Entry 8VKL (electron microscopy, 2.91 A resolution); this record covers chains B and C of the 5 polymer chains in the assembly.

[Chain B (and C)]
Protein: Spike glycoprotein
Organism: Severe acute respiratory syndrome coronavirus 2
Notes: chain C of this document is another copy of the same molecule, construct and numbering; everything in this record applies to it too
UniProtKB: P0DTC2 (SPIKE_SARS2); numbering as in UniProt; present here: 1-23, 27-143, 145-1207
Amino-acid sequence (1284 residues; numbered 1 to 1288; 4 numbers in that range are skipped by the numbering (no residue carries them; nothing is unmodelled there); the number before each row is that of its first residue):
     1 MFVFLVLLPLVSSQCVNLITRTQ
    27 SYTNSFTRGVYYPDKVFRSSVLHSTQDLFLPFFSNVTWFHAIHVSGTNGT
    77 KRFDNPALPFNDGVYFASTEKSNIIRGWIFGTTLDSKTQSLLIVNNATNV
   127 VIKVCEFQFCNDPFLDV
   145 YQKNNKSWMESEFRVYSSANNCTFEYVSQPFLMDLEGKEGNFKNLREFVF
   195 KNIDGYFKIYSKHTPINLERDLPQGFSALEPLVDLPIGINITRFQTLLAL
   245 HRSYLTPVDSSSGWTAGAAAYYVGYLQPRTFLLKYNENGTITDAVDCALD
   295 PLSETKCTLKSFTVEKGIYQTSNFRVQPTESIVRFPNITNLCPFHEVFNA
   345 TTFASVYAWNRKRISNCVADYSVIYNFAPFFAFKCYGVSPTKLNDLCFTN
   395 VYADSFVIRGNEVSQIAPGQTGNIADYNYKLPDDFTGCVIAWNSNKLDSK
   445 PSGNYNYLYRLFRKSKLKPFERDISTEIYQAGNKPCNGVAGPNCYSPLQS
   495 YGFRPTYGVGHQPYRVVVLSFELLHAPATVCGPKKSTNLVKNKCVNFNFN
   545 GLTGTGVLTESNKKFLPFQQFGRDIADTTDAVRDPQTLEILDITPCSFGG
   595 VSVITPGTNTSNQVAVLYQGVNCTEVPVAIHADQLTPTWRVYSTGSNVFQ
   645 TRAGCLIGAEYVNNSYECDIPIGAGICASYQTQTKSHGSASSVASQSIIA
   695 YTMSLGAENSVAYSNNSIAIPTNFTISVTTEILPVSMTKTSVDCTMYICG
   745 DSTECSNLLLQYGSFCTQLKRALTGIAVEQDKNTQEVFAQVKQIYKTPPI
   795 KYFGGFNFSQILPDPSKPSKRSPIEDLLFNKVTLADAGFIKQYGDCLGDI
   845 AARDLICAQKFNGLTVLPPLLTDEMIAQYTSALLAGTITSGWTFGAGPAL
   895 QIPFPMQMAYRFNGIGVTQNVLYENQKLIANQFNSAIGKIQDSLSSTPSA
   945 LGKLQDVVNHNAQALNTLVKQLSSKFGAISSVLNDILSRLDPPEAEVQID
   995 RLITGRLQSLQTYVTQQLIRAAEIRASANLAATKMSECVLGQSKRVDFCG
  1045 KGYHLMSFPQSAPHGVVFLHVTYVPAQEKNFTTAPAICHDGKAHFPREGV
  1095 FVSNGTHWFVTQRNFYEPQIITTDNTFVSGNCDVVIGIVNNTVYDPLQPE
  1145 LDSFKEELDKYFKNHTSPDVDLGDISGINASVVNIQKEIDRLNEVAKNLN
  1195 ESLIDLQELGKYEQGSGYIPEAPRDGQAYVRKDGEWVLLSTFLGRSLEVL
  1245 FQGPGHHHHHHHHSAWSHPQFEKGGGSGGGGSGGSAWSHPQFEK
Unresolved in the structure: 1-13, 72-77, 145-152, 179-186, 250-255, 621-640, 676-690, 828-847, 1148-1288
Differences from the reference sequence: conflict Ile19 (Thr in P0DTC2), Ser27 (Ala in P0DTC2), Ala83 (Val in P0DTC2), 44 further conflict positions vs the reference (P0DTC2) not listed; expression tag (1208-1288)
Cystine bridges: Cys15-Cys136, Cys131-Cys166, Cys291-Cys301, Cys336-Cys361, Cys379-Cys432, Cys391-Cys525, Cys480-Cys488, Cys538-Cys590, Cys617-Cys649, Cys662-Cys671, Cys738-Cys760, Cys743-Cys749, Cys1032-Cys1043, Cys1082-Cys1126
Covalent attachments: N-acetylglucosamine (NAG) linked to Asn61, Asn122, Asn165, Asn234, Asn282, Asn331, Asn343, Asn709, Asn717, Asn801, Asn1074, Asn1098, Asn1134

[How chain B and chain C interact]
Contacting residue pairs (175):
  Asn317(B) with Asp737(C), hydrogen bond
  Arg319(B) with Asp737(C), salt bridge; Met740(C)
  Arg357(B) with Tyr200(C), hydrogen bond; Pro230(C)
  Gly381(B) with Arg983(C), hydrogen bond (backbone-side chain); Leu984(C)
  Val382(B) with Arg983(C); Leu984(C), hydrophobic
  Ser383(B) with Arg983(C), hydrogen bond (backbone-backbone); Leu984(C); Asp985(C), hydrogen bond
  Pro384(B) with Asp985(C)
  Thr385(B) with Asp985(C)
  Lys386(B) with Ser982(C)
  Leu390(B) with Ser982(C); Arg983(C)
  Asn394(B) with Tyr200(C), hydrogen bond
  Tyr396(B) with Tyr200(C)
  Tyr421(B) with Lys386(C), hydrogen bond
  Phe456(B) with Ser383(C); Pro384(C); Thr385(C)
  Tyr473(B) with Thr385(C)
  Ala475(B) with Thr385(C)
  Pro486(B) with Phe374(C)
  Asn487(B) with Tyr369(C), hydrogen bond (side chain-backbone)
  Tyr489(B) with Phe377(C)
  Leu517(B) with Arg983(C)
  Leu518(B) with Asp979(C)
  Pro521(B) with Lys41(C)
  Leu546(B) with Asp979(C)
  Thr547(B) with Asn978(C), hydrogen bond (backbone-side chain)
  Thr549(B) with Asp745(C)
  Lys557(B) with Phe43(C)
  Lys558(B) with Phe43(C); Asn282(C)
  Phe559(B) with Phe43(C), hydrophobic
  Leu560(B) with Glu224(C)
  Phe562(B) with Asp40(C); Lys41(C); Glu224(C); Pro225(C), hydrophobic
  Gln563(B) with Lys41(C); Val42(C); Phe43(C)
  Gln564(B) with Lys41(C), hydrogen bond (backbone-backbone)
  Phe565(B) with Lys41(C); Val42(C); Phe43(C), hydrogen bond (backbone-backbone)
  Gly566(B) with Phe43(C)
  Arg567(B) with Val42(C); Phe43(C), hydrogen bond (backbone-backbone); Arg44(C)
  Asp568(B) with Ala852(C)
  Ile569(B) with Val47(C), hydrophobic; Asp848(C); Leu849(C), hydrophobic; Ala852(C), hydrophobic
  Ala570(B) with Val963(C), hydrophobic
  Thr588(B) with Phe855(C)
  Pro589(B) with Phe855(C)
  Phe592(B) with Met740(C), hydrophobic; Lys854(C); Phe855(C), hydrophobic; Gly857(C)
  Gln613(B) with Leu861(C)
  Ala647(B) with Pro862(C), hydrophobic
  Pro665(B) with Leu864(C), hydrophobic
  Gly667(B) with Leu864(C)
  Ala668(B) with Pro863(C), hydrogen bond (backbone-backbone); Leu864(C); Thr866(C)
  Gly669(B) with Leu864(C), hydrogen bond (backbone-backbone); Met869(C)
  Met697(B) with Leu865(C), hydrophobic; Met869(C), hydrophobic
  Leu699(B) with Ile788(C), hydrophobic; Met869(C); Gln872(C); Tyr873(C), hydrogen bond (backbone-side chain)
  Gly700(B) with Lys786(C); Ile788(C)
  Ala701(B) with Lys786(C); Gln787(C); Ile788(C), hydrogen bond (backbone-backbone)
  Glu702(B) with Ile788(C); Lys790(C)
  Asn703(B) with Gln787(C); Ile788(C), hydrogen bond (backbone-backbone); Tyr789(C); Lys790(C)
  Val705(B) with Tyr789(C), hydrophobic; Thr883(C); Ala893(C), hydrophobic; Gln895(C)
  Ala706(B) with Gln895(C)
  Tyr707(B) with Pro792(C), hydrophobic; Tyr796(C); Phe797(C), hydrophobic; Thr883(C); Ile896(C); Pro897(C), hydrophobic; Phe898(C), hydrogen bond (side chain-backbone)
  Ser708(B) with Pro897(C)
  Asn709(B) with Pro897(C)
  Ser711(B) with Gln895(C), hydrogen bond; Pro897(C)
  Ile712(B) with Gln895(C); Ile896(C), hydrophobic
  Ala713(B) with Leu894(C); Gln895(C), hydrogen bond (backbone-backbone)
  Pro715(B) with Leu894(C), hydrophobic
  Gln957(B) with Arg765(C)
  Thr961(B) with Ser758(C); Gln762(C)
  Gln965(B) with Tyr756(C); Ser758(C); Phe759(C)
  Ser968(B) with Gln755(C); Tyr756(C); Gly757(C)
  Lys969(B) with Gln755(C), hydrogen bond (backbone-backbone)
  Phe970(B) with Gln755(C), hydrogen bond (backbone-backbone); Tyr756(C); Phe759(C), hydrophobic
  Arg995(B) with Tyr756(C); Asp994(C), salt bridge
  Gln1002(B) with Leu1001(C); Gln1005(C), hydrogen bond
  Ser1003(B) with Phe759(C)
  Thr1006(B) with Gln762(C); Gln1005(C)
  Thr1009(B) with Thr1009(C)
  Gln1010(B) with Leu1012(C)
  Ile1013(B) with Leu1012(C), hydrophobic
  Glu1017(B) with Glu773(C); Arg1019(C), salt bridge
  Arg1039(B) with Thr1027(C); Glu1031(C), salt bridge; Arg1039(C)
  Val1040(B) with Ser1030(C); Glu1031(C); Gly1035(C)
  Asp1041(B) with Gly889(C); Ser1030(C), hydrogen bond; Leu1034(C)
  Lys1045(B) with Gly889(C), hydrogen bond (side chain-backbone)
  Gly1046(B) with Ala890(C)
  Tyr1047(B) with Trp886(C); Ala890(C)
  Pro1069(B) with Ala890(C); Pro892(C)
  Glu1072(B) with Pro892(C); Leu894(C)
  Asn1074(B) with Gln895(C), hydrogen bond
  Thr1077(B) with Pro897(C); Met900(C), hydrogen bond
  Ala1078(B) with Met900(C)
  Pro1079(B) with Tyr917(C), hydrophobic
  Phe1089(B) with Asn914(C); Tyr917(C), hydrophobic
  Pro1090(B) with Gln913(C)
  Val1094(B) with Met900(C), hydrophobic; Tyr904(C)
  Arg1107(B) with Tyr904(C); Asn907(C); Gln913(C)
  Phe1121(B) with Asn914(C)
  Ser1123(B) with Asn914(C), hydrogen bond; Glu918(C), hydrogen bond; Glu1111(C)
  Val1128(B) with Glu918(C)
  Leu1141(B) with Glu1144(C)
  Leu1145(B) with Glu1144(C)
Interface residues without a listed pair, chain B (113 interface residues in all): Thr393, Thr430, Lys478, Gly545, Gly548, Asp571, Ile666, Ile670, Cys671, Ser704, Gly971, Val1068, Gly1093, Val1122, Val1129, Ile1130
Interface residues without a listed pair, chain C (103 interface residues in all): Tyr38, His49, Asn370, Pro373, Gln784, Thr887, Pro899, Thr912, Gln920, Leu981, Gln1113, Leu1141

[Overview]
113 residues of chain B face 103 of chain C across their interface, with 29 hydrogen bonds and 4 salt bridges.
Polar pairs include Arg319(B)-Asp737(C), Arg995(B)-Asp994(C) and Glu1017(B)-Arg1019(C). Covalently linked
N-acetylglucosamine: at Asn61(B), Asn122(B), Asn165(B), Asn234(B), Asn282(B) and Asn331(B) and 7 more.
Both chains are Spike glycoprotein (Severe acute respiratory syndrome coronavirus 2). Entry 8VKL (Cryo-EM
structure of SARS-CoV-2 XBB.1.5 spike protein in complex with mouse ACE2 (conformation 2)) was determined by
electron microscopy, deposited together with 8VKK, 8VKM, 8VKN, 8VKO and 8VKP.
